PDB entry 2OZM | X-ray diffraction, 2.86 A resolution | chains T and A of the 3 polymer chains in the assembly

# Chain T
Molecule: Template DNA
Sequence (18 nucleotides; each row starts with the number of its first residue):
     1 CGXCTTATGACAGCCGCG
Modified positions: 3DR (1',2'-dideoxyribofuranose-5'-phosphate) at position 3

# Chain A
Name: DNA polymerase
Source organism: Enterobacteria phage RB69
Notes: EC 2.7.7.7
UniProt: Q38087 (DPOL_BPR69); residues 1-903 here = UniProt positions 1-903
Sequence (903 residues; row label = number of the first residue in the row):
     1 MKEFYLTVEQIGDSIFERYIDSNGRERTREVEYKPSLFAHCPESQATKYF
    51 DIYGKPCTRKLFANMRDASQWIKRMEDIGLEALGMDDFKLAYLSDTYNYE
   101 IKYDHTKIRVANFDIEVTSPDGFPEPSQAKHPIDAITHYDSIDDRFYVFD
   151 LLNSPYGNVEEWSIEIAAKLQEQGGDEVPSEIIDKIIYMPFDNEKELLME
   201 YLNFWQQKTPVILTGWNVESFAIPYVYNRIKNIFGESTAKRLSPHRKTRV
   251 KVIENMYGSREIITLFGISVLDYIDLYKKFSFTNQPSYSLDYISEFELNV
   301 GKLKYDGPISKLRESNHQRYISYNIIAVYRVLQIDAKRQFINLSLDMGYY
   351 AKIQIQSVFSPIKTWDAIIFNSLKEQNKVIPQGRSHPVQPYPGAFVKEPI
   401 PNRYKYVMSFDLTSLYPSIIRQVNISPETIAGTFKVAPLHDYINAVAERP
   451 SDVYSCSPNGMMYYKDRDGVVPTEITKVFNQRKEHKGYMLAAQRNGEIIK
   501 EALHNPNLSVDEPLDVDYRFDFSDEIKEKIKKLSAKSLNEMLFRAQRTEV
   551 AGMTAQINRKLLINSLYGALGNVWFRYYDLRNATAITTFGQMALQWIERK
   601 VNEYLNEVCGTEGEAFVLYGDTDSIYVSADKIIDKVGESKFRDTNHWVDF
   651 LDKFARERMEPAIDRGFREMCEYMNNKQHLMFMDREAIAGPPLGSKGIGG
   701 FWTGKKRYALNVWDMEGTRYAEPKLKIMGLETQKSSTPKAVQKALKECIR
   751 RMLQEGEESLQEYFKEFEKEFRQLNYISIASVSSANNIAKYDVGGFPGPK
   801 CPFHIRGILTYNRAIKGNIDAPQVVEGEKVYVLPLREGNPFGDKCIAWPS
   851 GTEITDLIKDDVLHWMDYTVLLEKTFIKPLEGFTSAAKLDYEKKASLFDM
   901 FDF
Sequence notes: engineered mutation Ala222 (Asp in Q38087), Ala327 (Asp in Q38087)
Bound ions: Mg2+: Asp411, Leu412, Asp623 (together with N5P)
Residues lining bound ligands: N5P: Asp411, Leu412, Thr413, Ser414, Leu415, Tyr416, Pro417, Arg482, Lys486, Lys560, Leu561, Asn564, Ser565, Tyr567, Gly568, Thr622, Asp623
Curated features (UniProtKB/Swiss-Prot):
  - region: Thr248 to Thr264 (Beta hairpin), Lys705 to Tyr708 (Binding of DNA in B-conformation), Leu897 to Phe903 (Interaction with the polymerase clamp)
  - binding site (Mg(2+)): Asp114, Glu116, Asp411, Leu412, Asp623
  - binding site (substrate): Ser414 to Tyr416, Arg482, Lys560
  - site: Asp621 (Optimization of metal coordination by the polymerase active site), Lys706 (Optimization of metal coordination by the polymerase active site), Asp714 (Essential for viral replication)
  - mutagenesis: Leu415 (L415A/G: Decreases base selectivity by several hundred fold; L415G/F: Increased misinsertion, increased mismatch extension and inefficient proofreading; L415M: No effect on base selectivity), Leu561 (L561A: No effect on the ability to recognize damaged DNA. Increase in probability of nucleotide incorporation), Ser565 (S565G: Increased incorporation efficiency of correct dNMPs; when associated with A-567), Tyr567 (Y567A: Inserts both dCMP and dAMP opposite 8-oxoG rapidly and with equal efficiency. 100-fold increase of dAMP and dGMP when situated opposite guanidinohydantoin ...), Asp621 (D621A: Drastic decrease in the efficiency of incorporation of dGMP), Lys706 (K706A: Almost complete loss of polymerase activity), Asp714 (D714A: Complete loss of viral replication)

# Interface between chain T and chain A
Residue-residue contacts (35):
  DG2(T) - Ser360(A)  hydrogen bond to the phosphate
  DG2(T) - Lys363(A)  salt bridge to the phosphate
  DG2(T) - Trp574(A)  stacking on the base
  3DR_3(T) - Ser360(A)  hydrogen bond to the phosphate
  3DR_3(T) - Pro361(A)  phosphate contact
  3DR_3(T) - Ile362(A)  phosphate contact
  3DR_3(T) - Ser565(A)  sugar contact
  3DR_3(T) - Gly568(A)  sugar contact
  3DR_3(T) - Ala569(A)  sugar contact
  3DR_3(T) - Asn572(A)  hydrogen bond to the phosphate
  DC4(T) - Tyr391(A)  phosphate contact
  DC4(T) - Gly568(A)  sugar contact
  DC4(T) - Gly571(A)  sugar contact
  DC4(T) - Asn572(A)  hydrogen bond to the phosphate
  DT5(T) - Tyr391(A)  sugar contact
  DT5(T) - Pro392(A)  phosphate contact
  DT5(T) - Gly393(A)  hydrogen bond to the phosphate
  DT6(T) - Pro392(A)  phosphate contact
  DT6(T) - Gly393(A)  hydrogen bond to the phosphate
  DT6(T) - Ala394(A)  sugar contact
  DT6(T) - Val396(A)  phosphate contact
  DT6(T) - Lys706(A)  hydrogen bond to the base
  DA7(T) - Val396(A)  phosphate contact
  DA7(T) - Lys705(A)  salt bridge to the phosphate
  DT8(T) - Lys705(A)  sugar contact
  DT8(T) - Arg707(A)  phosphate contact
  DG9(T) - Arg707(A)  salt bridge to the phosphate
  DC11(T) - Phe803(A)  phosphate contact
  DC11(T) - Lys874(A)  salt bridge to the phosphate
  DA12(T) - Lys800(A)  phosphate contact
  DA12(T) - Cys801(A)  sugar contact
  DA12(T) - Phe803(A)  phosphate contact
  DA12(T) - Lys844(A)  salt bridge to the phosphate
  DG13(T) - Pro799(A)  phosphate contact
  DG13(T) - Lys800(A)  hydrogen bond to the phosphate
Other interface residues (no listed pair), chain T (12 interface residues in all): DA10
Other interface residues (no listed pair), chain A (32 interface residues in all): Phe359, Gln389, Pro390, Tyr567, Glu731, Gly798, Arg806, Lys878

# Overview
12 residues of chain T face 32 of chain A across their interface; the contacts include 8 hydrogen bonds, 5
salt bridges and 1 aromatic stacking contact. Among the polar pairs are DT6(T)-Lys706(A), DG2(T)-Ser360(A) and
3DR_3(T)-Ser360(A). Ligands of chain A: N5P.
Chain T is Template DNA and chain A is DNA polymerase (Enterobacteria phage RB69); the structure, Crystal
structure of RB69 gp43 in complex with DNA with 5-NITP opposite an abasic site analog, was determined by X-ray
diffraction (same publication as 2OYQ, 2OZS and 2P5G).
